Entry 2FNU (X-ray diffraction, 1.50 A resolution); this record covers chains A and B.

# Chain A (and B)
Protein: aminotransferase
Organism: Helicobacter pylori
Notes: chain B of this document is another copy of the same molecule, construct and numbering; everything in this record applies to it too
Reference sequence: O25130 (O25130_HELPY); numbering as in UniProt (aligned over 1-375)
Chain sequence (375 residues; numbered 1 to 375; the number before each row is that of its first residue):
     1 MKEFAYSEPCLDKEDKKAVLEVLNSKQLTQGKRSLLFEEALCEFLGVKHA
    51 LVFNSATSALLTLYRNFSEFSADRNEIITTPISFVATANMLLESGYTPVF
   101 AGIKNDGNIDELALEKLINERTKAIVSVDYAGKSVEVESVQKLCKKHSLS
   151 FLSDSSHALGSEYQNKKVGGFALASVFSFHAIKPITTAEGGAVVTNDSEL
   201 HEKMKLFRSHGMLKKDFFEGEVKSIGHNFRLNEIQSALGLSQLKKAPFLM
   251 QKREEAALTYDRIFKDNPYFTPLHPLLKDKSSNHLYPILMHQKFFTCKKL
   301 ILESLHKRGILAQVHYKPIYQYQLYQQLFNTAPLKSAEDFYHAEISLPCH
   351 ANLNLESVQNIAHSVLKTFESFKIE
Not modelled in the structure: 374-375 (chain B: 375)
Residues lining bound ligands:
  - 4'-deoxy-4'-aminopyridoxal-5'-phosphate / uridine-diphosphate-N-acetylglucosamine, molecule 1: A5, Y6, S7, E8, P9, S55, A56, T57, L60, S83, F84, A86, T87, V128, D154, S156, H157, S178, H180, A181, I182, K183, E189, G190, Q313, V314, H315, Y316
  - 4'-deoxy-4'-aminopyridoxal-5'-phosphate / uridine-diphosphate-N-acetylglucosamine, molecule 2: K26, Q27, L28, T29, Q30, H210, F217, N228, R230
Curated features (UniProtKB/Swiss-Prot):
  - binding site (substrate): Y6, K26 to T29, A56, S178, N228, Q313 to Y316
  - modified residue: K183 (N6-(pyridoxal phosphate)lysine)
  - mutagenesis: H180 (H180N: Impaired catalytic activity), K183 (K183R: Strongly impaired catalytic activity)
From the paper describing this entry:
  - binding site for 4'-deoxy-4'-aminopyridoxal-5'-phosphate: H210, R230
  - binding site for uridine-diphosphate-N-acetylglucosamine: A5 to P9, K26 to Q30, F84, H180 to K183, R230, H284, Q313 to Y316
  - conformationally variable residues (loop rearrangement, side-chain flip): K183, G211 to I225
  - catalytic residues: K183 (proposed by the authors, not directly observed)
  - mutagenesis - H180N, K183R: decreased catalytic activity
  - binding site for 4'-deoxy-4'-aminopyridoxal-5'-phosphate: S178 (by similarity / conservation)

# Interface between chain A and chain B
Contacting residue pairs - 122 pairs, chain A then chain B:
  E8(A) with K26(B), salt bridge
  P9(A) with K26(B); L28(B), hydrophobic
  L11(A) with L23(B), hydrophobic; L28(B), hydrophobic
  K16(A) with L23(B); N24(B), hydrogen bond
  V19(A) with V19(B), hydrophobic; L23(B), hydrophobic
  L23(A) with L11(B), hydrophobic; K16(B); V19(B), hydrophobic
  N24(A) with K16(B), hydrogen bond
  K26(A) with E8(B); P9(B)
  L28(A) with P9(B), hydrophobic; A188(B)
  T29(A) with H180(B); A181(B); A188(B); E189(B), hydrogen bond
  Q30(A) with H180(B), hydrogen bond
  N54(A) with N54(B); N228(B)
  S55(A) with N228(B), hydrogen bond (side chain-backbone)
  T57(A) with H210(B); H227(B); N228(B)
  S58(A) with N228(B)
  L61(A) with H227(B)
  R65(A) with E93(B), salt bridge
  F84(A) with H210(B)
  V85(A) with M212(B), hydrophobic
  A86(A) with H210(B)
  N89(A) with H210(B); I225(B); G226(B)
  M90(A) with G226(B); H227(B)
  L92(A) with I225(B), hydrophobic
  E93(A) with R65(B), salt bridge; I225(B); H227(B), salt bridge
  H180(A) with T29(B); Q30(B), hydrogen bond; R230(B)
  A188(A) with L28(B); T29(B); N232(B); I234(B), hydrophobic
  E189(A) with T29(B), hydrogen bond; N228(B); R230(B), salt bridge; N232(B)
  H210(A) with T57(B); F84(B); A86(B); N89(B)
  M212(A) with Y322(B)
  D216(A) with K299(B), salt bridge
  F217(A) with H306(B); L311(B); A312(B); Q313(B), hydrogen bond (backbone-side chain)
  F218(A) with K299(B); L302(B), hydrophobic; H306(B); A312(B); Q313(B)
  E219(A) with K317(B), salt bridge
  G220(A) with K317(B), hydrogen bond (backbone-side chain); Y322(B)
  E221(A) with Y322(B); Q323(B), hydrogen bond (side chain-backbone)
  V222(A) with Y322(B); Q323(B), hydrogen bond (backbone-backbone); L324(B), hydrogen bond (backbone-backbone)
  K223(A) with Q323(B); L324(B)
  I225(A) with N89(B); L92(B), hydrophobic; E93(B); L324(B), hydrophobic
  G226(A) with N89(B); M90(B)
  H227(A) with T57(B); M90(B), hydrogen bond; E93(B), salt bridge
  N228(A) with N54(B); S55(B), hydrogen bond (backbone-side chain); T57(B); S58(B); E189(B)
  F229(A) with F229(B), hydrophobic
  R230(A) with H180(B); E189(B), salt bridge
  N232(A) with A188(B); E189(B); Q235(B)
  I234(A) with A188(B), hydrophobic
  Q235(A) with N232(B), hydrogen bond
  K299(A) with D216(B), salt bridge
  L302(A) with F218(B), hydrophobic
  H306(A) with F217(B); F218(B)
  A312(A) with F217(B); F218(B)
  Q313(A) with F217(B), hydrogen bond (side chain-backbone); F218(B)
  K317(A) with E219(B), salt bridge; G220(B), hydrogen bond (side chain-backbone)
  Y322(A) with M212(B); G220(B); E221(B); V222(B)
  Q323(A) with E221(B), hydrogen bond (backbone-side chain); V222(B), hydrogen bond (backbone-backbone); K223(B)
  L324(A) with V222(B), hydrogen bond (backbone-backbone); K223(B); S224(B); I225(B), hydrophobic
Other interface residues (no listed pair), chain A (65 interface residues in all): A181, T186, T187, F207, K215, S224, L238, L311, Y341, N352
Other interface residues (no listed pair), chain B (66 interface residues in all): L20, L61, V85, T186, T187, F207, K215, L238, Y341, N352

# Overview
65 residues of chain A and 66 residues of chain B are in contact; the contacts include 20 hydrogen bonds and
11 salt bridges. Polar contacts include E8(A)-K26(B), R65(A)-E93(B) and E93(A)-H227(B). Chain A binds
4'-deoxy-4'-aminopyridoxal-5'-phosphate / uridine-diphosphate-N-acetylglucosamine. The paper reports the
catalytic residue K183(A); H180N and K183R of chain A reduce catalytic activity.
Chain A and chain B are both aminotransferase (Helicobacter pylori); the structure, PseC aminotransferase with
external aldimine, was determined by X-ray diffraction, deposited together with 2FN6 and 2FNI.
